PDB entry 2JLD | X-ray diffraction, 2.35 A resolution | chains A and B of the 3 polymer chains in the assembly

[Chain A (and B)]
Molecule: Glycogen synthase kinase-3 beta
From: Homo sapiens
Notes: EC 2.7.11.26; chain B of this document is another copy of the same molecule, construct and numbering; everything in this record applies to it too
Reference sequence: P49841 (GSK3B_HUMAN); numbering as in UniProt (aligned over 1-420)
Sequence (420 residues; numbered 1 to 420; the number before each row is that of its first residue):
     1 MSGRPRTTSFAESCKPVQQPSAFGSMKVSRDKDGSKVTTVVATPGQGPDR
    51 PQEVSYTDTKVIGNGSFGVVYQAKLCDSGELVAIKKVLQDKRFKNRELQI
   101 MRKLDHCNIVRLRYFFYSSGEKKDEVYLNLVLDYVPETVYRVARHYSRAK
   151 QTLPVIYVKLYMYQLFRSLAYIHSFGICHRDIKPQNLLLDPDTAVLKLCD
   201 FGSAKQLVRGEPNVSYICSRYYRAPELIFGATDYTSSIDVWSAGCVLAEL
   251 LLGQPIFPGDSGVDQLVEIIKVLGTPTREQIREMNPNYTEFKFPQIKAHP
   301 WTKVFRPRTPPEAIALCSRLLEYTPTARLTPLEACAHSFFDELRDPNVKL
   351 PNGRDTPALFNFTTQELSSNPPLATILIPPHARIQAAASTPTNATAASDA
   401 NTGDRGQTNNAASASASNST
Not modelled in the structure: 1-34, 120, 290, 386-420 (chain B: 1-34, 292, 385-420)
Residues lining bound ligands: ruthenium pyridocarbazole (AG1): Ile62, Gly63, Asn64, Phe67, Val70, Ala83, Lys85, Val110, Leu132, Asp133, Tyr134, Val135, Pro136, Glu137, Thr138, Arg141, Gln185, Asn186, Leu188, Cys199, Asp200
UniProt features mapped onto this chain:
  - active site: Asp181 (Proton acceptor)
  - binding site (ATP): Ile62 to Val70, Lys85
  - modified residue: Ser9 (Phosphoserine), Tyr216 (Phosphotyrosine), Ser389 (Phosphoserine), Thr390 (Phosphothreonine), Thr402 (Phosphothreonine)
  - lipidation: Cys14 (S-palmitoyl cysteine)
  - mutagenesis: Ser9 (S9A: Loss of phosphorylation; abolished inhibition of activity, leading to constitutively active), Cys14 (C14A: Significantly reduced palmitoylation), Lys85 to Lys86 (Abolished serine/threonine-protein kinase activity), Arg96 (R96A: Prevents the phosphorylation of phosphate-primed glycogen synthase), Leu128 (L128A: Abolishes activity toward AXIN1)
Reported in the primary citation:
  - binding site for ruthenium pyridocarbazole: Ile62, Gly63, Phe67, Val70, Ala83, Lys85, Val110, Leu132, Asp133, Tyr134, Val135, Thr138, Arg141, Gln185, Leu188, Cys199, Asp200

[Interface between chain A and chain B]
Pairs across the interface (31; chain A residue first):
  Ser66(A) - Asp264(B)  hydrogen bond
  Asp90(A) - Gln295(B)
  Val214(A) - Tyr288(B)  hydrophobic
  Val214(A) - Phe291(B)  hydrophobic
  Ser215(A) - Tyr288(B)  hydrogen bond (backbone-side chain)
  Tyr216(A) - Ile228(B)
  Tyr216(A) - Phe229(B)  hydrophobic
  Tyr216(A) - Gly262(B)  hydrogen bond (backbone-backbone)
  Tyr216(A) - Val263(B)  hydrogen bond (backbone-backbone)
  Tyr216(A) - Leu266(B)  hydrophobic
  Tyr216(A) - Tyr288(B)  hydrophobic
  Tyr216(A) - Phe293(B)
  Ile217(A) - Val263(B)  hydrophobic
  Cys218(A) - Ser261(B)
  Ser219(A) - Asp260(B)
  Arg220(A) - Asp260(B)  hydrogen bond (backbone-backbone)
  Ile228(A) - Tyr216(B)
  Phe229(A) - Tyr216(B)  hydrophobic
  Asp260(A) - Ser219(B)
  Asp260(A) - Arg220(B)  hydrogen bond (backbone-backbone)
  Ser261(A) - Cys218(B)
  Gly262(A) - Tyr216(B)  hydrogen bond (backbone-backbone)
  Val263(A) - Tyr216(B)  hydrogen bond (backbone-backbone)
  Val263(A) - Ile217(B)  hydrophobic
  Asp264(A) - Ser66(B)  hydrogen bond
  Leu266(A) - Tyr216(B)  hydrophobic
  Tyr288(A) - Val214(B)  hydrophobic
  Tyr288(A) - Ser215(B)  hydrogen bond (side chain-backbone)
  Tyr288(A) - Tyr216(B)  hydrophobic
  Phe291(A) - Val214(B)  hydrophobic
  Phe293(A) - Tyr216(B)
Interface residues without a listed pair, chain A (23 interface residues in all): Arg92, Thr232, Glu268
Interface residues without a listed pair, chain B (23 interface residues in all): Thr232, Val267, Glu268

[Summary]
The chain A/chain B interface involves 23 residues from each chain, with 10 hydrogen bonds. Polar pairs
include Ser66(A)-Asp264(B), Ser215(A)-Tyr288(B) and Tyr216(A)-Gly262(B). Ligands of chain A: ruthenium
pyridocarbazole. The paper reports a binding site for ruthenium pyridocarbazole at Ile62(A), Gly63(A) and
Phe67(A) among others.
Chain A and chain B are both Glycogen synthase kinase-3 beta (Homo sapiens); the structure, Extremely Tight
Binding of Ruthenium Complex to Glycogen Synthase Kinase 3, was determined by X-ray diffraction.
